4OAV - chains D and C of the 4 polymer chains in the assembly; structure by X-ray diffraction, 2.10 A resolution.

[Chain D]
Name: PROTEIN (RNase L)
From: Homo sapiens
UniProt: Q05823 (RN5A_HUMAN); numbering as in UniProt (aligned over 21-719)
Amino-acid sequence (699 residues; row label = number of the first residue in the row):
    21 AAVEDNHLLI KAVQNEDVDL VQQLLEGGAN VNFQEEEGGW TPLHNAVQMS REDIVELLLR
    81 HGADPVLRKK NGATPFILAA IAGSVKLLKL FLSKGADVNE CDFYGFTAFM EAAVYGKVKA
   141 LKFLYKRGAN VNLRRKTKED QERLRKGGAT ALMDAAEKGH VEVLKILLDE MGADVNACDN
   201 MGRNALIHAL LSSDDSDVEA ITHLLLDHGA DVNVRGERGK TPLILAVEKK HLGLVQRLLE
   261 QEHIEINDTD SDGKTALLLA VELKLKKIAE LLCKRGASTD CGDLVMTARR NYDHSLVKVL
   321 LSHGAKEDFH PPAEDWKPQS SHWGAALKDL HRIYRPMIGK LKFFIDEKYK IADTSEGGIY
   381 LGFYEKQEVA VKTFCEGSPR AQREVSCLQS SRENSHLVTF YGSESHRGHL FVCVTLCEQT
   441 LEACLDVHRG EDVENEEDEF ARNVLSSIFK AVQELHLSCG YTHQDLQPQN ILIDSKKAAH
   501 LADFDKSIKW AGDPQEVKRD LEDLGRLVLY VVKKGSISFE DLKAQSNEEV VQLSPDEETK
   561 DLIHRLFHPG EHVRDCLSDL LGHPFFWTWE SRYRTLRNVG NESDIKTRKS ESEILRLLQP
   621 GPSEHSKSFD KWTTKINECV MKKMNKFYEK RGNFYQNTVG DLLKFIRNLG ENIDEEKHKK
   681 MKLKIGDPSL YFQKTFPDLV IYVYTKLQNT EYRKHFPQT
Unresolved in the structure: 21-25, 328-335, 448-454, 676-680
Construct notes: engineered mutation Asn672 (His in Q05823)
Ion coordination: Mg2+ site 1: Asn490, Asp503 (together with AMP-PCP); Mg2+ site 2: Asp503, Asp505 (together with AMP-PCP)
Ligand contacts:
  - AMP-PCP (ACP; phosphomethylphosphonic acid adenylate ester): Ile371, Ala372, Thr374, Ser375, Ile379, Ala390, Lys392, Arg400, Val418, Val434, Thr435, Leu436, Cys437, Thr440, Gln489, Asn490, Leu492, Asp503, Asp505
  - PUP ((2R,3S,4R,5R)-5-(2,4-dioxo-3,4-dihydropyrimidin-1(2H)-yl)-4-hydroxy-2-({[(S)-hydroxy{[(2R,3S,4S)-4-hydroxy-2-(hydroxymethyl)tetrahydrofuran-3-yl]oxy}phosphoryl]oxy}methyl)tetrahydrofuran-3-yl dihydrogen phosphate): Lys606, Thr607, Met644, Phe647, Tyr648, Arg651, Tyr655, Arg667, Asn668, Asn672
Swiss-Prot annotation at these positions:
  - zinc finger: Cys395 to Cys444 (C6-type)
  - region: Gly229 to Pro242 (2-5A binding (P-loop) 1), Gly253 to Thr275 (2-5A binding (P-loop) 2)
  - modified residue: Lys684 (N6-acetyllysine)
  - natural variant: Arg462 (R462Q: Risk factor for prostate cancer), Asp541 (D541E: No change in enzymatic activity)
  - mutagenesis: Lys240 (K240N: Reduced 2-5A binding activity; almost complete loss of 2-5A binding activity; when associated with N-274), Lys274 (K274N: Reduced 2-5A binding activity; almost complete loss of 2-5A binding activity; when associated with N-240), Lys392 (K392R: Complete loss of enzymatic activity and enzyme dimerization. No change in binding to 2-5A and RNA), His583 (H583A: No change in enzymatic activity), Pro584 (P584A: No change in enzymatic activity), Trp632 (W632A: No change in enzymatic activity), Asp661 (D661A: Complete loss of enzymatic activity), Arg667 (R667A: Complete loss of enzymatic activity. No change in 2-5A binding and enzyme dimerization)
Reported in the primary citation:
  - binding site for the 7-nt RNA strand: Arg427
  - mutagenesis - R163A, R412A, R427A, H672N: decreased catalytic activity on 2-5A

[Chain C]
Molecule: 7-nt RNA strand
Sequence (7 nucleotides; row label = number of the first residue in the row):
     1 XXAAAAX
Modified positions: PO4 (phosphate ion) at position 1; PO4 (phosphate ion) at position 2; PO4 (phosphate ion) at position 7

[How chain D and chain C interact]
Residue-residue contacts (14):
  Met306(D) - A5(C)  base contact
  Met306(D) - A6(C)  base contact
  Arg309(D) - A5(C)  base contact
  Arg310(D) - A5(C)  base contact
  Arg310(D) - A6(C)  salt bridge to the phosphate
  Tyr312(D) - A4(C)  base contact
  Tyr312(D) - A5(C)  hydrogen bond to the phosphate
  Glu327(D) - A6(C)  hydrogen bond to the base
  Ile353(D) - A6(C)  phosphate contact
  Tyr354(D) - A6(C)  hydrogen bond to the phosphate
  Arg355(D) - A4(C)  salt bridge to the phosphate
  Phe364(D) - A4(C)  phosphate contact
  Arg427(D) - PO4_1(C)  base contact
  His429(D) - PO4_1(C)  base contact

[Overview]
The interface between chain D and chain C involves 11 residues on one side and 4 on the other; the contacts
include 3 hydrogen bonds and 2 salt bridges. Among the polar pairs are Glu327(D)-A6(C), Tyr312(D)-A5(C) and
Tyr354(D)-A6(C). From the paper: a binding site for the 7-nt RNA strand at Arg427(D); R163A, R412A and R427A
of chain D, among others, reduce catalytic activity on 2-5A.
Here chain D is PROTEIN (RNase L) (Homo sapiens) and chain C is a 7-nt RNA strand. Entry 4OAV (Complete human
RNase L in complex with 2-5A (5'-ppp heptamer), AMPPCP and RNA substrate) was determined by X-ray diffraction
(same publication as 4OAU).
